PDB entry 6QUS | electron microscopy, 3.70 A resolution | chains I and U of the 5 polymer chains in the assembly

== Chain I ==
Molecule: Calmodulin-regulated spectrin-associated protein 1
Source organism: Homo sapiens
UniProt: Q5T5Y3 (CAMP1_HUMAN), isoform Q5T5Y3-3; residue numbers follow UniProt; this construct covers 1473-1613
Chain sequence (174 residues; numbered 1440 to 1613; the number before each row is that of its first residue):
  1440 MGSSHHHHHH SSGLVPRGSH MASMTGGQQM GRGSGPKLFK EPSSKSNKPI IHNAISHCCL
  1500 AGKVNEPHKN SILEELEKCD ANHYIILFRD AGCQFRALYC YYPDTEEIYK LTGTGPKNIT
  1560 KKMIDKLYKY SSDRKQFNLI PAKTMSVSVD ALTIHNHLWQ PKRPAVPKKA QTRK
Unresolved in the structure: 1440-1481, 1600-1613
Differences from the reference sequence: initiating methionine (1440); expression tag (1441-1472); conflict Ser1473 (Thr in Q5T5Y3)

== Chain U ==
Molecule: Tubulin beta chain
Source organism: Homo sapiens
UniProt: P07437 (TBB5_HUMAN); the author numbering skips numbers that UniProt does not, so the offset changes along the chain: 1-44 = UniProt 1-44; 47-360 = UniProt 45-358; 369-454 = UniProt 359-444
Chain sequence (444 residues; numbered 1 to 454; 10 numbers in that range are skipped by the numbering (no residue carries them; nothing is unmodelled there); the number before each row is that of its first residue):
     1 MREIVHIQAG QCGNQIGAKF WEVISDEHGI DPTGTYHGDS DLQL
    47 DRISVYYNEA TGGKYVPRAI LVDLEPGTMD SVRSGPFGQI FRPDNFVFGQ SGAGNNWAKG
   107 HYTEGAELVD SVLDVVRKEA ESCDCLQGFQ LTHSLGGGTG SGMGTLLISK IREEYPDRIM
   167 NTFSVVPSPK VSDTVVEPYN ATLSVHQLVE NTDETYCIDN EALYDICFRT LKLTTPTYGD
   227 LNHLVSATMS GVTTCLRFPG QLNADLRKLA VNMVPFPRLH FFMPGFAPLT SRGSQQYRAL
   287 TVPELTQQVF DAKNMMAACD PRHGRYLTVA AVFRGRMSMK EVDEQMLNVQ NKNSSYFVEW
   347 IPNNVKTAVC DIPP
   369 RGLKMAVTFI GNSTAIQELF KRISEQFTAM FRRKAFLHWY TGEGMDEMEF TEAESNMNDL
   429 VSEYQQYQDA TAEEEEDFGE EAEEEA
Unresolved in the structure: 442-454
Swiss-Prot annotation at these positions:
  - motif: Met1 to Ile4 (MREI motif)
  - binding site (GTP): Gln11, Glu71, Ser140, Gly144, Thr145, Gly146, Asn206, Asn228
  - binding site (Mg(2+)): Glu71
  - modified residue: Ser40 (Phosphoserine), Thr57 (Phosphothreonine), Lys60 (N6-acetyllysine), Ser174 (Phosphoserine), Thr287 (Phosphothreonine), Thr292 (Phosphothreonine), Arg320 (Omega-N-methylarginine), Glu444 (5-glutamyl polyglutamate), Glu448 (5-glutamyl glycine), Glu449 (5-glutamyl glycine), Glu451 (5-glutamyl glycine), Glu452 (5-glutamyl glycine), Glu453 (5-glutamyl glycine)
  - cross-link (Glycyl lysine isopeptide (Lys-Gly)): Lys60 (interchain with G-Cter in ubiquitin), Lys326 (interchain with G-Cter in ubiquitin)
Small-molecule neighbours:
  - GDP (guanosine-5'-diphosphate): Gly10, Gln11, Cys12, Gln15, Glu71, Ser140, Gly143, Gly144, Thr145, Gly146, Asp179, Glu183, Asn206, Tyr224, Asn228
  - GTP (guanosine-5'-triphosphate): Gln247, Leu248, Lys254
  - taxol (TA1): Lys19, Glu22, Val23, Asp26, Glu27, Leu217, Asp226, His229, Ala233, Ser236, Leu275, Thr276, Ser277, Arg278, Gln281, Arg320, Pro360, Arg369, Gly370, Leu371

== How chain I and chain U interact ==
Pairs across the interface (18; chain I residue first):
  Cys1497(I) with Lys338(U)
  Cys1498(I) with Ser341(U)
  Leu1499(I) with Ser341(U)
  Ala1500(I) with Ser341(U)
  Gly1501(I) with Ser341(U), hydrogen bond (backbone-side chain); Tyr342(U)
  Lys1502(I) with Arg308(U); His309(U)
  Val1503(I) with Gly310(U); Arg311(U); Gln436(U)
  Asn1504(I) with Ser341(U), hydrogen bond
  Gly1531(I) with Asn337(U), hydrogen bond (backbone-side chain)
  Cys1532(I) with Asn337(U), hydrogen bond; Ser340(U), hydrogen bond (backbone-side chain)
  Gln1533(I) with Glu345(U)
  Lys1574(I) with Lys338(U)
  Gln1575(I) with Asn334(U), hydrogen bond
Interface residues without a listed pair, chain I (15 interface residues in all): Ala1530, Arg1573

== Overview ==
The interface between chain I and chain U involves 15 residues on one side and 12 on the other; the contacts
include 6 hydrogen bonds. Polar pairs include Gly1501(I)-Ser341(U), Asn1504(I)-Ser341(U) and
Gly1531(I)-Asn337(U). Ligands of chain U: GTP, GDP and taxol.
Chain I is Calmodulin-regulated spectrin-associated protein 1 and chain U is Tubulin beta chain, both from
Homo sapiens; the structure, HsCKK (human CAMSAP1) decorated 13pf taxol-GDP microtubule, was determined by
electron microscopy (same publication as 6QUY, 6QVE and 6QVJ).
